3X1S - chains H and I of the 10 polymer chains in the assembly; structure by X-ray diffraction, 2.81 A resolution.

== Chain H ==
Protein: Histone H2B type 1-B
Organism: Homo sapiens
UniProt: P33778 (H2B1B_HUMAN); residues 1-125 here correspond to UniProt positions 2-126 (UniProt number = residue number + 1)
Sequence (125 residues; each row starts with the number of its first residue):
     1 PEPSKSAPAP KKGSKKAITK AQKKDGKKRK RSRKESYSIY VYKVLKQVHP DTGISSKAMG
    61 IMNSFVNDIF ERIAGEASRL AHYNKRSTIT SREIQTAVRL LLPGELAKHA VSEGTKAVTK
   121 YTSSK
Disordered / not traced: 1-32, 125

== Chain I ==
Molecule: 146-nt DNA strand
Sequence (146 nucleotides; row label = number of the first residue in the row):
     1 ATCAATATCC ACCTGCAGAT TCTACCAAAA GTGTATTTGG AAACTGCTCC ATCAAAAGGC
    61 ATGTTCAGCT GAATTCAGCT GAACATGCCT TTTGATGGAG CAGTTTCCAA ATACACTTTT
   121 GGTAGAATCT GCAGGTGGAT ATTGAT

== How chain H and chain I interact ==
Pairs across the interface - 8 pairs, chain H then chain I:
  Arg33(H) - DG122(I)  hydrogen bond to the sugar
  Arg33(H) - DT123(I)  phosphate contact
  Lys34(H) - DG122(I)  sugar contact
  Lys34(H) - DT123(I)  hydrogen bond to the phosphate
  Glu35(H) - DG122(I)  phosphate contact
  Ser36(H) - DG122(I)  hydrogen bond to the phosphate
  Ile39(H) - DG121(I)  phosphate contact
  Tyr40(H) - DG121(I)  hydrogen bond to the phosphate
Other interface residues (no listed pair), chain H (7 interface residues in all): Thr88
Other interface residues (no listed pair), chain I (4 interface residues in all): DA111

== In short ==
7 residues of chain H face 4 of chain I across their interface; the contacts include 4 hydrogen bonds. Polar
pairs include Arg33(H)-DG122(I), Lys34(H)-DT123(I) and Ser36(H)-DG122(I).
Chain H is Histone H2B type 1-B (Homo sapiens) and chain I is a 146-nt DNA strand; the structure, Crystal
structure of the nucleosome core particle, was determined by X-ray diffraction, deposited together with 3X1T,
3X1U and 3X1V.
